Entry 8I9A (electron microscopy, 3.57 A resolution); this record covers chains A and C of the 6 polymer chains in the assembly.

# Chain A
Protein: Guanine nucleotide-binding protein G(q) subunit alpha
Organism: Homo sapiens
Chain sequence (374 residues; row label = number of the first residue in the row; note: 26 numbers in that range are skipped by the numbering (no residue carries them; nothing is unmodelled there); numbers below 1 keep their minus sign (Met-5 is residue -5)):
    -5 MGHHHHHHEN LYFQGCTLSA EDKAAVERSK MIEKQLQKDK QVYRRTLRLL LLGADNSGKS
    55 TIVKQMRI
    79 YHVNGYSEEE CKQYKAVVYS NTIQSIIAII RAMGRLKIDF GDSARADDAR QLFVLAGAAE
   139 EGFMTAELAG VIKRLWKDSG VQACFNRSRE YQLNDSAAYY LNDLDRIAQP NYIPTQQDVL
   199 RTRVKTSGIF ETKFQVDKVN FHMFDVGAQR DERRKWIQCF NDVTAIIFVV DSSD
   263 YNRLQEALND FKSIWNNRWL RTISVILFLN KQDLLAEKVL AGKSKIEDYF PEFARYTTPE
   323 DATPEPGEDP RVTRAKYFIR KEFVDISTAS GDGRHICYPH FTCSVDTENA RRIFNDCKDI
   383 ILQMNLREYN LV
Unresolved in the structure: -5 to 14, 79-203, 263, 365-367

# Chain C
Protein: C3a anaphylatoxin chemotactic receptor
Organism: Homo sapiens
Reference sequence: Q16581 (C3AR_HUMAN); residues 2-482 here = UniProt positions 2-482
Chain sequence (538 residues; each row starts with the number of its first residue; numbers below 1 keep their minus sign (Met-55 is residue -55)):
   -55 MGKTIIALSY IFCLVFADYK DDDDAANFTP VNGSSGNQSV RLVTSSSLEV LFQGPGSASF
     5 SAETNSTDLL SQPWNEPPVI LSMVILSLTF LLGLPGNGLV LWVAGLKMQR TVNTIWFLHL
    65 TLADLLCCLS LPFSLAHLAL QGQWPYGRFL CKLIPSIIVL NMFASVFLLT AISLDRCLVV
   125 FKPIWCQNHR NVGMACSICG CIWVVAFVMC IPVFVYREIF TTDNHNRCGY KFGLSSSLDY
   185 PDFYGDPLEN RSLENIVQPP GEMNDRLDPS SFQTNDHPWT VPTVFQPQTF QRPSADSLPR
   245 GSARLTSQNL YSNVFKPADV VSPKIPSGFP IEDHETSPLD NSDAFLSTHL KLFPSASSNS
   305 FYESELPQGF QDYYNLGQFT DDDQVPTPLV AITITRLVVG FLLPSVIMIA CYSFIVFRMQ
   365 RGRFAKSQSK TFRVAVVVVA VFLVCWTPYH IFGVLSLLTD PETPLGKTLM SWDHVCIALA
   425 SANSCFNPFL YALLGKDFRK KARQSIQGIL EAAFSEELTR STHCPSNNVI SERNSTTV
Unresolved in the structure: -55 to 16, 175-330, 364-371, 453-482
Disulfide bonds: Cys95-Cys172
Construct notes: initiating methionine (-55); expression tag (-54 to 1)
Curated features (UniProtKB/Swiss-Prot):
  - modified residue: Tyr174 (Sulfotyrosine), Tyr184 (Sulfotyrosine), Tyr318 (Sulfotyrosine), Ser459 (Phosphoserine), Thr463 (Phosphothreonine)
  - glycosylation: Asn9 (N-linked (GlcNAc...) asparagine), Asn194 (N-linked (GlcNAc...) asparagine), Ser266 (O-linked (GalNAc...) serine)

# Interface between chain A and chain C
Pairs across the interface (25):
  Gln35(A) with Asn135(C)
  Arg39(A) with Gln131(C)
  Leu41(A) with Gln131(C)
  Lys216(A) with Asn132(C)
  Val217(A) with Gln131(C)
  Lys380(A) with Pro127(C)
  Ile383(A) with Gln131(C)
  Leu384(A) with Val124(C)
  Asn387(A) with Val123(C), hydrogen bond (side chain-backbone)
  Leu388(A) with Val124(C), hydrophobic
  Glu390(A) with Asn57(C)
  Tyr391(A) with Asn57(C); Trp60(C); Phe61(C), hydrophobic; Asp119(C), hydrogen bond; Arg120(C), hydrogen bond (backbone-side chain)
  Asn392(A) with Lys374(C), hydrogen bond (backbone-side chain); Tyr435(C); Ala436(C); Gly439(C)
  Leu393(A) with Arg120(C); Ile359(C), hydrophobic; Thr375(C), hydrogen bond (backbone-side chain)
  Val394(A) with Lys374(C), hydrogen bond (backbone-side chain); Thr375(C)
Also at the interface, not in a pair above, chain C (20 interface residues in all): Ile116, Val378, Leu438

# Overview
15 residues of chain A face 20 of chain C across their interface; the contacts include 6 hydrogen bonds. Polar
contacts include Asn387(A)-Val123(C), Tyr391(A)-Asp119(C) and Tyr391(A)-Arg120(C).
Here chain A is Guanine nucleotide-binding protein G(q) subunit alpha and chain C is C3a anaphylatoxin
chemotactic receptor, both from Homo sapiens. Entry 8I9A (Structure of EP54-C3aR-Gq complex) was determined by
electron microscopy (same publication as 8HPT, 8HQC, 8I95, 8I97, 8I9L, 8I9S and 3 further entries).
